PDB entry 8AJZ | X-ray diffraction, 2.00 A resolution | chains B and C of the 3 polymer chains in the assembly

# Chain B
Molecule: Cytochrome c oxidase subunit 2
Source organism: Thermus thermophilus
Notes: EC 1.9.3.1
UniProtKB: Q5SJ80 (COX2_THET8); residues 1-168 here = UniProt positions 1-168
Chain sequence (168 residues; row label = number of the first residue in the row):
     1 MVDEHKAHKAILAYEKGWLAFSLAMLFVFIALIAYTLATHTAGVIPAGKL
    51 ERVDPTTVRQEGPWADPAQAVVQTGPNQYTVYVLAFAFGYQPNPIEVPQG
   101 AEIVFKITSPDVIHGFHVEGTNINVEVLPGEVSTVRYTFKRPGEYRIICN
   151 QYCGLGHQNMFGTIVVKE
Disordered / not traced: 1
Swiss-Prot annotation at these positions:
  - binding site (Cu cation): His-114, Cys-149, Cys-153, His-157
Metal / ion sites: dinuclear copper ion: His-114, Cys-149, Gln-151, His-157, Met-160

# Chain C
Molecule: Cytochrome c oxidase polypeptide IIA
Source organism: Thermus thermophilus
UniProtKB: A0A1J1EEV7 (A0A1J1EEV7_THETH); residues 1-34 here correspond to UniProt positions 26-59 (UniProt number = residue number + 25)
Chain sequence (34 residues; row label = number of the first residue in the row):
     1 MEEKPKGALAVILVLTLTILVFWLGVYAVFFARG
Disordered / not traced: 1-3

# Chain B / chain C interface
Contacting residue pairs (24; chain B residue first):
  Tyr-14(B) / Lys-4(C)
  Tyr-14(B) / Pro-5(C)
  Tyr-14(B) / Leu-9(C)  hydrophobic
  Trp-18(B) / Ile-12(C)  hydrophobic
  Trp-18(B) / Thr-16(C)
  Phe-21(B) / Thr-16(C)
  Phe-29(B) / Ile-19(C)  hydrophobic
  Phe-29(B) / Trp-23(C)  hydrophobic
  Leu-32(B) / Trp-23(C)  hydrophobic
  Leu-32(B) / Tyr-27(C)  hydrogen bond (backbone-side chain)
  Ile-33(B) / Trp-23(C)  hydrophobic
  Tyr-35(B) / Tyr-27(C)
  Tyr-35(B) / Phe-31(C)  hydrophobic
  Thr-36(B) / Tyr-27(C)
  His-40(B) / Gly-34(C)  hydrogen bond (side chain-backbone)
  Thr-41(B) / Phe-30(C)
  Thr-41(B) / Phe-31(C)
  Gly-120(B) / Arg-33(C)
  Thr-121(B) / Arg-33(C)
  Asn-122(B) / Phe-30(C)  hydrogen bond (side chain-backbone)
  Asn-122(B) / Arg-33(C)
  Asn-122(B) / Gly-34(C)
  Tyr-137(B) / Arg-33(C)  hydrogen bond (side chain-backbone)
  Tyr-137(B) / Gly-34(C)
Also at the interface, not in a pair above, chain B (17 interface residues in all): Ala-10, Ile-11, Met-25
Also at the interface, not in a pair above, chain C (14 interface residues in all): Leu-15, Leu-20

# In short
The interface between chain B and chain C involves 17 residues on one side and 14 on the other; the contacts
include 4 hydrogen bonds. Polar pairs include Leu-32(B)/Tyr-27(C), His-40(B)/Gly-34(C) and
Asn-122(B)/Phe-30(C). Curated annotation (UniProt) lists 4 Cu cation-binding residues on chain B.
Here chain B is Cytochrome c oxidase subunit 2 and chain C is Cytochrome c oxidase polypeptide IIA, both from
Thermus thermophilus. Entry 8AJZ (Serial femtosecond crystallography structure of CO bound ba3- type
cytochrome c oxidase at 2 milliseconds after ...) was determined by X-ray diffraction (same publication as
8K65 and 8K6Y).
